8ZJR - chains F and J of the 11 polymer chains in the assembly; structure by electron microscopy, 3.30 A resolution.

[Chain F]
Protein: Histone H4
Source organism: Homo sapiens
Reference sequence: P62805 (H4_HUMAN); residues 1-103 here = UniProt positions 1-103
Amino-acid sequence (107 residues; numbered -3 to 103; the number before each row is that of its first residue; numbers below 1 keep their minus sign (Met-3 is residue -3)):
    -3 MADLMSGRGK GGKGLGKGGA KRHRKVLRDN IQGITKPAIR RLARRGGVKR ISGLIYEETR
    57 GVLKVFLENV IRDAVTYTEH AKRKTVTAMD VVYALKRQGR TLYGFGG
Not modelled in the structure: -3 to 18, 103
Sequence notes: initiating methionine (-3); expression tag (-2 to 0)
UniProt features mapped onto this chain:
  - DNA-binding region: Lys17 to Lys21
  - modified residue: Ser2 (N-acetylserine), Arg4 (Asymmetric dimethylarginine), Lys6 (N6-(2-hydroxyisobutyryl)lysine), Lys9 (N6-(2-hydroxyisobutyryl)lysine), Lys13 (N6-(2-hydroxyisobutyryl)lysine), Lys17 (N6-(2-hydroxyisobutyryl)lysine), Lys21 (N6,N6,N6-trimethyllysine), Lys32 (N6-(2-hydroxyisobutyryl)lysine), Lys45 (N6-(2-hydroxyisobutyryl)lysine), Ser48 (Phosphoserine), Tyr52 (Phosphotyrosine), Lys60 (N6-(2-hydroxyisobutyryl)lysine), Lys78 (N6-(2-hydroxyisobutyryl)lysine), Lys80 (N6-(2-hydroxyisobutyryl)lysine), Thr81 (Phosphothreonine), Tyr89 (Phosphotyrosine), Lys92 (N6-(2-hydroxyisobutyryl)lysine)
  - cross-link (Glycyl lysine isopeptide (Lys-Gly)): Lys13 (interchain with G-Cter in SUMO2), Lys21 (interchain with G-Cter in SUMO2), Lys32 (interchain with G-Cter in SUMO2), Lys60 (interchain with G-Cter in SUMO2), Lys80 (interchain with G-Cter in SUMO2), Lys92 (interchain with G-Cter in SUMO2)
  - natural variant: Lys32 (K32T: In TEBIVANED3), Pro33 (P33A: In TEBIVANED1; P33L: In TEBIVANED1; P33R: In TEBIVANED3), Arg36 (R36W: In TEBIVANED3), Leu38 (L38P: In TEBIVANED3), Arg41 (R41C: In TEBIVANED2 and TEBIVANED3; uncertain significance; R41H: Found in a patient with a neurodevelopmental disorder; uncertain significance; R41L: In TEBIVANED4), Arg46 (R46C: In TEBIVANED3), Glu64 (E64Q: In a breast cancer sample), His76 (H76R: In TEBIVANED4), Lys92 (K92E: In TEBIVANED2; K92Q: In TEBIVANED1; K92R: In TEBIVANED1), Gly95 (G95R: Found in a patient with a neurodevelopmental disorder; uncertain significance), Tyr99 (Y99H: In TEBIVANED3)
  - mutagenesis: Lys13 (K13A: Impaired methylation by N6AMT1), Lys32 (K32R: Abolished ufmylation)

[Chain J]
Molecule: 147-nt DNA strand
Source organism: synthetic construct
Sequence (147 nucleotides; row label = number of the first residue in the row):
     1 ATCCTCTTCC GATCTGCTTA CCCAAGCGGC ATGACCGTGA ACCACCTCAC CAACCCACGC
    61 GTTACTATGC CCAGTCGGCT CTATTCATCG AAGGGATCAT GCTTGCACCC TAACCAAGAT
   121 CGGAAGAGCG TCGTGTAACG TGTGGAT
Not modelled in the structure: 1-10, 142-147

[How chain F and chain J interact]
Residue-residue contacts (13; chain F residue first):
  His19(F) - DT66(J)  sugar contact
  Arg20(F) - DC65(J)  phosphate contact
  Arg20(F) - DT66(J)  salt bridge to the phosphate
  Lys21(F) - DT66(J)  hydrogen bond to the phosphate
  Lys21(F) - DA67(J)  salt bridge to the phosphate
  Thr31(F) - DT75(J)  phosphate contact
  Thr31(F) - DC76(J)  phosphate contact
  Pro33(F) - DT75(J)  phosphate contact
  Pro33(F) - DC76(J)  phosphate contact
  Arg37(F) - DG74(J)  phosphate contact
  Arg37(F) - DT75(J)  salt bridge to the phosphate
  Lys45(F) - DT84(J)  salt bridge to the phosphate
  Arg46(F) - DT84(J)  sugar contact
Other interface residues (no listed pair), chain F (10 interface residues in all): Lys32, Lys78
Other interface residues (no listed pair), chain J (8 interface residues in all): DC55

[Summary]
Chain F and chain J form an interface of 10 and 8 residues respectively, with 1 hydrogen bond and 4 salt
bridges. Polar pairs include Lys21(F)-DT66(J), Arg20(F)-DT66(J) and Lys21(F)-DA67(J). Curated annotation
(UniProt) lists a DNA-binding region and 2 mutagenesis sites on chain F.
Chain F is Histone H4 (Homo sapiens) and chain J is a 147-nt DNA strand (synthetic construct); the structure,
Structure of nucleosome-bound RFX5 complex, was determined by electron microscopy (same publication as 8ZJT).
